9HL0 - chain A; structure by X-ray diffraction, 2.63 A resolution.

Chain A:
Name: Casein kinase II subunit alpha
Organism: Homo sapiens
Notes: EC 2.7.11.1
Reference sequence: P68400 (CSK21_HUMAN); residues 1-337 here = UniProt positions 1-337
Sequence (359 residues; each row starts with the number of its first residue; numbers below 1 keep their minus sign (Met-21 is residue -21)):
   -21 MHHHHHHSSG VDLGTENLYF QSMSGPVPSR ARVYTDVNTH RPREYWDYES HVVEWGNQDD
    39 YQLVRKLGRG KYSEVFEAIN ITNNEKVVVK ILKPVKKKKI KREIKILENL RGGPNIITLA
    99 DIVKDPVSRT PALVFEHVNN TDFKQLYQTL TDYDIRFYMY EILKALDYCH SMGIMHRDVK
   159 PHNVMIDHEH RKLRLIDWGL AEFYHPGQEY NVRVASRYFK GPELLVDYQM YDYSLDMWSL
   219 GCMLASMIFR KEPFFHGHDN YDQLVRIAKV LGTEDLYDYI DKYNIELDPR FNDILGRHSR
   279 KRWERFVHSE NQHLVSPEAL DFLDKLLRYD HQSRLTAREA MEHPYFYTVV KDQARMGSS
Unresolved in the structure: -21 to 1, 333-337
Differences from the reference sequence: initiating methionine (-21); expression tag (-20 to 0)
Swiss-Prot annotation at these positions:
  - region: Gln36 to Leu41 (Interaction with beta subunit)
  - active site: Asp156 (Proton acceptor)
  - binding site (ATP): Leu45 to Val53, Lys68
  - natural variant: Arg47 (R47Q: In OCNDS), Tyr50 (Y50S: In OCNDS), Asp175 (D175G: In OCNDS), Lys198 (K198R: In OCNDS)

Summary:
From UniProt: active-site residue Asp156 and 10 ATP-binding residues.
Chain A is Casein kinase II subunit alpha (Homo sapiens); the structure, Protein Kinase CK2 and small molecule
ligands, was determined by X-ray diffraction, deposited together with 9HKP, 9HKS and 9HL7.
